9D5J - chains A and D of the 4 polymer chains in the assembly; structure by X-ray diffraction, 2.80 A resolution.

# Chain A
Molecule: Isoform 4 of Double-stranded RNA-specific editase 1
From: Homo sapiens
Notes: EC 3.5.4.37
UniProtKB: P78563 (RED1_HUMAN), isoform P78563-4; residues 215-701 here correspond to UniProt positions 243-729 (UniProt number = residue number + 28)
Chain sequence (487 residues; row label = number of the first residue in the row):
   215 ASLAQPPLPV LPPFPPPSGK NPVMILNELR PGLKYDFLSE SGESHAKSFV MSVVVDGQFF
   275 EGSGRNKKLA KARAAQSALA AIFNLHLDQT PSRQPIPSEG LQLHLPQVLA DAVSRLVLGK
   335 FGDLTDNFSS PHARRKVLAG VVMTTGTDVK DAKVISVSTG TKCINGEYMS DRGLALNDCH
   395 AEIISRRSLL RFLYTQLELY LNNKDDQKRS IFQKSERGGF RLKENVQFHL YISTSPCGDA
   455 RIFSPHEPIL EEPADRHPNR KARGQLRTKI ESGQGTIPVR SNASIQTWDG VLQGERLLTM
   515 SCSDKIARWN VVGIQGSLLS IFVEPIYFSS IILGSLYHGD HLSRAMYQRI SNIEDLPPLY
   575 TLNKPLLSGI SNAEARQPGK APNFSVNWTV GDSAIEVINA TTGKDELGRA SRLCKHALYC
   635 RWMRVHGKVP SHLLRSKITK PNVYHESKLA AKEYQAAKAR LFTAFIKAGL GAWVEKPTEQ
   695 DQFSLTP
Not modelled in the structure: 215-315, 700-701
Sequence notes: engineered mutation Gln488 (Glu516 in P78563)
Bound ions: Zn2+: His394, Cys451, Cys516 (shared with 1 residue of chain C)
Small-molecule neighbours: inositol hexakisphosphate (IHP): Asn391, Asp392, Ile397, Arg400, Arg401, Thr513, Lys519, Arg522, Gly530, Ser531, Lys629, Tyr658, Lys662, Tyr668, Lys672, Trp687, Val688, Glu689, Lys690, Asp695

# Chain D
Molecule: RNA Bottom Strand containing deoxyinosine complementary to a guanosine adjacent to the target site
Sequence (32 nucleotides; numbered 1 to 32; the number before each row is that of its first residue):
     1 CGUAGCUAUC AGAGCCCCCC IGCAUCGCGA GC

# Chain A / chain D interface
Contacting residue pairs - 23 pairs, chain A then chain D:
  Arg348(A) - G12(D)  salt bridge to the phosphate
  Ile456(A) - G22(D)  sugar contact
  Ile456(A) - C23(D)  sugar contact
  Phe457(A) - C23(D)  phosphate contact
  Phe457(A) - A24(D)  sugar contact
  Arg470(A) - C26(D)  salt bridge to the phosphate
  His471(A) - U25(D)  salt bridge to the phosphate
  Arg474(A) - A24(D)  salt bridge to the phosphate
  Arg474(A) - U25(D)  salt bridge to the phosphate
  Ala476(A) - C23(D)  phosphate contact
  Arg477(A) - A24(D)  salt bridge to the phosphate
  Arg481(A) - G22(D)  hydrogen bond to the sugar
  Arg481(A) - C23(D)  salt bridge to the phosphate
  Gly487(A) - C20(D)  base contact
  Gln488(A) - C20(D)  hydrogen bond to the base
  Gln488(A) - DI21(D)  base contact
  Thr490(A) - G22(D)  hydrogen bond to the sugar
  Ile491(A) - DI21(D)  phosphate contact
  Ile491(A) - G22(D)  phosphate contact
  Pro492(A) - G22(D)  phosphate contact
  Arg494(A) - G22(D)  salt bridge to the phosphate
  Arg510(A) - C20(D)  hydrogen bond to the sugar
  Arg510(A) - DI21(D)  salt bridge to the phosphate
Other interface residues (no listed pair), chain A (19 interface residues in all): Ser486, Gly593, Lys594
Other interface residues (no listed pair), chain D (9 interface residues in all): A13

# Summary
The interface between chain A and chain D involves 19 residues on one side and 9 on the other; the contacts
include 4 hydrogen bonds and 9 salt bridges. Polar contacts include Gln488(A)-C20(D), Arg481(A)-G22(D) and
Thr490(A)-G22(D). Ligands of chain A: inositol hexakisphosphate.
Chain A is Isoform 4 of Double-stranded RNA-specific editase 1 (Homo sapiens) and chain D is RNA Bottom Strand
containing deoxyinosine complementary to a guanosine adjacent to the target site; the structure, Human
Adenosine Deaminase Acting on dsRNA (ADAR2-RD) bound to dsRNA containing deoxyinosine at the -1 position ...,
was determined by X-ray diffraction, deposited together with 9D5K.
